Entry 9FOF (electron microscopy, 2.90 A resolution); this record covers chains q and C of the 12 polymer chains in the assembly.

Chain q (and C):
Molecule: TAR DNA-binding protein 43
Organism: Homo sapiens
Notes: chain C of this document is another copy of the same molecule, construct and numbering; everything in this record applies to it too
Reference sequence: Q13148 (TADBP_HUMAN); numbering as in UniProt (aligned over 282-345)
Chain sequence (64 residues; numbered 282 to 345; the number before each row is that of its first residue):
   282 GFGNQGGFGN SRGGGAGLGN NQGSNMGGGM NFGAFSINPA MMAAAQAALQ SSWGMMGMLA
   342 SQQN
Curated features (UniProtKB/Swiss-Prot):
  - modified residue: Ser292 (Phosphoserine), Arg293 (Omega-N-methylarginine)
  - natural variant: Gly287 (G287S: In ALS10), Gly290 (G290A: In ALS10), Gly294 (G294A: In ALS10; G294V: In ALS10), Gly295 (G295R: In ALS10; G295S: In ALS10), Gly298 (G298S: In ALS10), Ala315 (A315T: In ALS10), Ala321 (A321V: In ALS10), Gln331 (Q331K: In ALS10), Ser332 (S332N: In ALS10), Gly335 (G335D: In ALS10), Met337 (M337V: In ALS10), Gln343 (Q343R: In ALS10)
Reported in the primary citation:
  - post-translational modification sites: Arg293

Interface between chain q and chain C:
Contacting residue pairs - 145 pairs, chain q then chain C:
  Gly282(q) with Gly282(C); Phe283(C), hydrogen bond (backbone-backbone); Asn285(C)
  Phe283(q) with Phe283(C), hydrophobic; Asn285(C)
  Gly284(q) with Phe283(C), hydrogen bond (backbone-backbone); Asn285(C), hydrogen bond (backbone-side chain)
  Asn285(q) with Asn285(C), hydrogen bond (backbone-side chain); Gln286(C), hydrogen bond (backbone-backbone)
  Gln286(q) with Gln286(C), hydrogen bond
  Gly287(q) with Gln286(C), hydrogen bond (backbone-backbone); Gly287(C)
  Phe289(q) with Gly288(C), hydrogen bond (backbone-backbone); Phe289(C); Gly290(C)
  Gly290(q) with Gly290(C)
  Asn291(q) with Gln286(C); Gly287(C), hydrogen bond (side chain-backbone); Gly288(C), hydrogen bond (side chain-backbone); Phe289(C); Gly290(C); Asn291(C), hydrogen bond
  Ser292(q) with Gln286(C), hydrogen bond (backbone-side chain); Asn291(C), hydrogen bond (backbone-backbone); Ser292(C); Arg293(C)
  Arg293(q) with Gly284(C), hydrogen bond (side chain-backbone); Gln286(C)
  Gly294(q) with Arg293(C), hydrogen bond (backbone-backbone)
  Gly295(q) with Arg293(C); Gly294(C), hydrogen bond (backbone-backbone); Gly296(C)
  Gly296(q) with Gly296(C)
  Ala297(q) with Gly296(C); Ala297(C)
  Gly298(q) with Ala297(C), hydrogen bond (backbone-backbone)
  Leu299(q) with Leu299(C), hydrophobic
  Gly300(q) with Gly298(C), hydrogen bond (backbone-backbone); Leu299(C)
  Asn301(q) with Gly300(C), hydrogen bond (backbone-backbone); Asn301(C), hydrogen bond; Asn302(C)
  Asn302(q) with Asn302(C), hydrogen bond
  Gln303(q) with Asn302(C), hydrogen bond (backbone-backbone)
  Gly304(q) with Asn302(C); Gly304(C)
  Ser305(q) with Asn302(C); Gly304(C), hydrogen bond (backbone-backbone); Asn306(C), hydrogen bond (backbone-backbone)
  Asn306(q) with Ala297(C); Gly298(C), hydrogen bond (side chain-backbone); Asn306(C), hydrogen bond
  Met307(q) with Ala297(C); Asn306(C), hydrogen bond (backbone-backbone); Met307(C), hydrophobic; Gly308(C), hydrogen bond (backbone-backbone)
  Gly308(q) with Gly296(C); Ala297(C), hydrogen bond (backbone-backbone)
  Gly309(q) with Gly295(C); Gly296(C); Gly308(C); Gly309(C)
  Gly310(q) with Gly294(C); Gly295(C), hydrogen bond (backbone-backbone); Gly310(C)
  Met311(q) with Gly310(C), hydrogen bond (backbone-backbone); Met311(C); Asn312(C), hydrogen bond (backbone-backbone)
  Asn312(q) with Arg293(C); Asn312(C), hydrogen bond
  Phe313(q) with Asn312(C), hydrogen bond (backbone-backbone); Phe313(C), hydrophobic; Gly314(C)
  Ala315(q) with Ala315(C)
  Phe316(q) with Ala315(C), hydrogen bond (backbone-backbone); Phe316(C); Leu340(C); Ala341(C); Ser342(C)
  Ser317(q) with Phe316(C), hydrogen bond (backbone-backbone); Ser317(C), hydrogen bond (backbone-side chain); Ile318(C), hydrogen bond (backbone-backbone); Leu340(C)
  Ile318(q) with Ile318(C); Leu340(C), hydrophobic
  Asn319(q) with Ile318(C), hydrogen bond (backbone-backbone); Asn319(C), hydrogen bond
  Pro320(q) with Ile318(C); Asn319(C); Pro320(C), hydrophobic
  Ala321(q) with Phe313(C), hydrophobic; Pro320(C), hydrogen bond (backbone-backbone); Ala321(C); Met322(C); Gln331(C), hydrogen bond (backbone-side chain)
  Met322(q) with Met311(C); Met322(C); Gln331(C)
  Met323(q) with Gly309(C); Met311(C), hydrophobic; Met322(C), hydrogen bond (backbone-backbone); Met323(C); Ala324(C), hydrogen bond (backbone-backbone)
  Ala324(q) with Ala324(C)
  Ala325(q) with Ala324(C), hydrogen bond (backbone-backbone)
  Ala326(q) with Ala326(C); Ala329(C), hydrophobic
  Gln327(q) with Gln327(C), hydrogen bond (backbone-backbone)
  Ala328(q) with Gln327(C); Ala328(C); Ala329(C), hydrogen bond (backbone-backbone)
  Ala329(q) with Ala329(C)
  Leu330(q) with Ala329(C), hydrogen bond (backbone-backbone); Leu330(C), hydrophobic; Gln331(C), hydrogen bond (backbone-backbone)
  Gln331(q) with Gln331(C), hydrogen bond
  Ser332(q) with Gln331(C), hydrogen bond (backbone-backbone); Ser332(C); Ser333(C), hydrogen bond (backbone-backbone)
  Ser333(q) with Ser333(C)
  Trp334(q) with Ser333(C); Trp334(C); Gly335(C), hydrogen bond (backbone-backbone)
  Gly335(q) with Gly335(C); Met336(C), hydrogen bond (backbone-backbone)
  Met336(q) with Met336(C)
  Met337(q) with Met336(C), hydrogen bond (backbone-backbone); Met337(C); Gly338(C), hydrogen bond (backbone-backbone)
  Gly338(q) with Gly338(C); Met339(C)
  Met339(q) with Gly338(C); Met339(C), hydrogen bond (backbone-backbone)
  Leu340(q) with Met339(C), hydrogen bond (backbone-backbone); Leu340(C), hydrogen bond (backbone-backbone)
  Ala341(q) with Leu340(C); Ala341(C); Ser342(C), hydrogen bond (backbone-backbone)
  Ser342(q) with Ser342(C)
  Gln343(q) with Ser342(C), hydrogen bond (backbone-backbone); Gln343(C), hydrogen bond; Gln344(C), hydrogen bond (backbone-backbone); Asn345(C), hydrogen bond
  Gln344(q) with Asn345(C), hydrogen bond (backbone-side chain)
  Asn345(q) with Asn345(C), hydrogen bond (backbone-side chain)
Interface residues without a listed pair, chain q (64 interface residues in all): Gly288, Gly314
Interface residues without a listed pair, chain C (63 interface residues in all): Gln303, Ser305

Summary:
The interface between chain q and chain C involves 64 residues on one side and 63 on the other, with 66
hydrogen bonds. Among the polar pairs are Gly284(q)-Asn285(C), Asn285(q)-Asn285(C) and Gln286(q)-Gln286(C).
From the paper: a modification site at Arg293(q).
Chain q and chain C are both TAR DNA-binding protein 43 (Homo sapiens); the structure, Structure of
heteromeric amyloid filament of TDP-43 and AXNA11 from FTLD-TDP Type C (variant 2), was determined by electron
microscopy, deposited together with 9FOR.
